1QP4 - chains M and A; structure by X-ray diffraction, 3.00 A resolution.

Chain M:
Molecule: 17-nt DNA strand
Sequence (17 nucleotides; numbered 699 to 715; the number before each row is that of its first residue):
   699 TACGCAATCGATTGCGT

Chain A:
Name: Protein (purine nucleotide synthesis repressor)
Organism: Escherichia coli
Reference sequence: P0ACP7 (PURR_ECOLI); residues 2-341 here correspond to UniProt positions 1-340 (UniProt number = residue number - 1)
Sequence (340 residues; numbered 2 to 341; the number before each row is that of its first residue):
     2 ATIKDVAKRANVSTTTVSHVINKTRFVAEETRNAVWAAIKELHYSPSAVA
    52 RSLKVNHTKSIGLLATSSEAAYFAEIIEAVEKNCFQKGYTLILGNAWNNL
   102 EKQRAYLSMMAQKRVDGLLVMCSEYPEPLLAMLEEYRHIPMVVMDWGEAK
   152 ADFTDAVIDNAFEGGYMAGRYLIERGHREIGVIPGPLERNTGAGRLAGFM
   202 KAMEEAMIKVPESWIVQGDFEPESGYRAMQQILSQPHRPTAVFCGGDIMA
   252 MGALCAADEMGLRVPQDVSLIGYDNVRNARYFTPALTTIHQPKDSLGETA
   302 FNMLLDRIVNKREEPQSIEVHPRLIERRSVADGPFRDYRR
Unresolved in the structure: 2, 341
Ligand contacts: hypoxanthine (HPA): Ala-71, Tyr-73, Phe-74, Ser-124, Arg-190, Thr-192, Arg-196, Phe-221, Asp-275

Interface between chain M and chain A:
Pairs across the interface (18; chain M residue first):
  DA700(M) with Phe-27(A), phosphate contact; Ala-29(A), phosphate contact
  DC701(M) with Thr-17(A), sugar contact; Arg-26(A), base contact; Phe-27(A), phosphate contact; Val-28(A), phosphate contact; Ala-29(A), hydrogen bond to the phosphate; Thr-32(A), hydrogen bond to the phosphate
  DG702(M) with Val-13(A), phosphate contact; Ser-14(A), hydrogen bond to the phosphate; Thr-17(A), hydrogen bond to the phosphate; Arg-26(A), hydrogen bond to the base
  DC703(M) with Thr-16(A), hydrogen bond to the base
  DA704(M) with Thr-16(A), hydrogen bond to the base
  DT706(M) with Lys-55(A), hydrogen bond to the base
  DC707(M) with Leu-54(A), base contact; Lys-55(A), base contact
  DG708(M) with Leu-54(A), sugar contact
Other interface residues (no listed pair), chain M (9 interface residues in all): DA705
Other interface residues (no listed pair), chain A (13 interface residues in all): Asn-12, Asn-57

In short:
Chain M and chain A form an interface of 9 and 13 residues respectively, with 8 hydrogen bonds. Polar contacts
include DG702(M)/Arg-26(A), DC703(M)/Thr-16(A) and DA704(M)/Thr-16(A). Bound to chain A: hypoxanthine.
Here chain M is a 17-nt DNA strand and chain A is Protein (purine nucleotide synthesis repressor) (Escherichia
coli). Entry 1QP4 (Purine repressor-hypoxanthine-palindromic operator complex) was determined by X-ray
diffraction (same publication as 1QQA, 1QQB, 1QP0 and 1QP7).
